PDB entry 1K0Y | X-ray diffraction, 1.87 A resolution | chains A and C of the 4 polymer chains in the assembly

[Chain A]
Molecule: hemoglobin alpha chain
From: Homo sapiens
UniProtKB: P69905 (HBA_HUMAN); residues 1-141 here = UniProt positions 1-141
Sequence (141 residues; each row starts with the number of its first residue):
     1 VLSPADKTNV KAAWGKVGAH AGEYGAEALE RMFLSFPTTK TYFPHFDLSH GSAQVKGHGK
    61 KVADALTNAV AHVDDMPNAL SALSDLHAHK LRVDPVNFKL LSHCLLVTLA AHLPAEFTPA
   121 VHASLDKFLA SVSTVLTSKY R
Curated features (UniProtKB/Swiss-Prot):
  - site: Lys61 (Not glycated)
  - natural variant: Asp6 (A6D: In J-Toronto; this construct carries the variant), Ala13 (A13D: In J-Paris 1/J-Aljezur), Glu27 (A27E: In Shenyang; this construct carries the variant), Lys61 (K61N: In Zambia; deletion: In Clinic), Asp64 (A64D: In Pontoise; this construct carries the variant), Asp75 (D75A: In Lille; D75G: In Chapel Hill; D75N: In G-Pest), Ala111 (A111D: In Petah Tikva)
Ion coordination: heme Fe near His87 (its only coordinating residue here)
Residues lining bound ligands:
  - CNO (2-{4-[(3{2-[4-(1-carboxy-1-methyl-ethoxy)-phenyl]-acetylamino}-phenylcarbamoyl)-methyl]-phenoxy}-2-methyl-propionic acid), molecule 1: Thr38, Val96, Lys99, Leu100, His103, Asp126, Ala130
  - CNO, molecule 2: Pro95, Thr137, Tyr140, Arg141
  - heme (HEM): Met32, Thr39, Tyr42, Phe43, His45, Phe46, His58, Lys61, Val62, Ala65, Leu66, Leu83, Leu86, His87, Leu91, Val93, Asn97, Phe98, Leu101, Val132, Leu136

[Chain C]
Molecule: hemoglobin alpha chain
From: Homo sapiens
UniProtKB: P69905 (HBA_HUMAN); residues 401-541 here correspond to UniProt positions 1-141 (UniProt number = residue number - 400)
Sequence (141 residues; numbered 401 to 541; the number before each row is that of its first residue):
   401 VLSPADKTNV KAAWGKVGAH AGEYGAEALE RMFLSFPTTK TYFPHFDLSH GSAQVKGHGK
   461 KVADALTNAV AHVDDMPNAL SALSDLHAHK LRVDPVNFKL LSHCLLVTLA AHLPAEFTPA
   521 VHASLDKFLA SVSTVLTSKY R
Curated features (UniProtKB/Swiss-Prot):
  - site: Lys461 (Not glycated)
Ion coordination: heme Fe near His487 (its only coordinating residue here)
Residues lining bound ligands:
  - CNO (2-{4-[(3{2-[4-(1-carboxy-1-methyl-ethoxy)-phenyl]-acetylamino}-phenylcarbamoyl)-methyl]-phenoxy}-2-methyl-propionic acid), molecule 1: Thr438, Val496, Lys499, Leu500, His503, Asp526, Ala530
  - CNO, molecule 2: Pro495, Thr537, Tyr540, Arg541
  - heme (HEM): Met432, Thr439, Tyr442, Phe443, His445, Phe446, His458, Lys461, Val462, Ala465, Leu466, Leu483, Leu486, His487, Leu491, Val493, Asn497, Phe498, Leu501, Val532, Leu536

[Chain A / chain C interface]
Contacting residue pairs (5):
  Asp126(A) with Arg541(C), salt bridge
  Lys127(A) with Arg541(C), hydrogen bond (side chain-backbone)
  Ala130(A) with Arg541(C)
  Arg141(A) with Asp526(C), salt bridge; Lys527(C), hydrogen bond (backbone-side chain)
Also at the interface, not in a pair above, chain A (6 interface residues in all): Val1, Ser138
Also at the interface, not in a pair above, chain C (6 interface residues in all): Val401, Ala530, Ser538

[Overview]
The chain A/chain C interface involves 6 residues from each chain, with 2 hydrogen bonds and 2 salt bridges.
Polar pairs include Asp126(A)-Arg541(C), Arg141(A)-Asp526(C) and Lys127(A)-Arg541(C). Compound CNO is bound
between chain A and chain C. Chain A binds heme. Chain C binds heme.
Chain A and chain C are both hemoglobin alpha chain (Homo sapiens); the structure, X-ray Crystallographic
Analyses of Symmetrical Allosteric Effectors of Hemoglobin. Compounds Designed to Link Primary and Secondary
..., was determined by X-ray diffraction.
